Entry 3KKN (X-ray diffraction, 2.09 A resolution); this record covers chain A.

# Chain A
Name: GTPase HRas
Organism: Homo sapiens
Notes: fragment: G domain
UniProt: P01112 (RASH_HUMAN); residue numbers follow UniProt; this construct covers 1-166
Amino-acid sequence (172 residues; numbered -5 to 166; the number before each row is that of its first residue; numbers below 1 keep their minus sign (Gly-5 is residue -5)):
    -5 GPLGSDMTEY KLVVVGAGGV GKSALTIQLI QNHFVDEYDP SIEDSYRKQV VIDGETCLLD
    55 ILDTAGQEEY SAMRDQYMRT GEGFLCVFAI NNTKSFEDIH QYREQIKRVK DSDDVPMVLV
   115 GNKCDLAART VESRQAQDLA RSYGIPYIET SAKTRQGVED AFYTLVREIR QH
Unresolved in the structure: -5 to 0
Construct notes: expression tag (-5 to 0); engineered mutation Ser35 (Thr in P01112)
Curated features (UniProtKB/Swiss-Prot):
  - region: His166 (Hypervariable region)
  - motif: Tyr32 to Pro34, Ile36 to Tyr40 (Effector region)
  - binding site (GTP): Gly13 to Ala18, Ala59, Gly60, Asn116 to Asp119, Ser145 to Lys147
  - modified residue: Met1 (N-acetylmethionine), Thr2 (N-acetylthreonine), Cys118 (S-nitrosocysteine)
Ion coordination: Mg2+: Ser17 (together with GMP-PNP)
Ligand contacts: GMP-PNP: Ala11, Gly12, Gly13, Val14, Gly15, Lys16, Ser17, Ala18, Pro34, Asp57, Gly60, Asn116, Lys117, Asp119, Leu120, Ser145, Ala146, Lys147
Reported in the primary citation:
  - conformationally variable residues (loop rearrangement, side-chain flip): Phe28, Val29, Asp30, Ser35, Gly60

# Overview
Bound to chain A: GMP-PNP. From UniProt: 15 GTP-binding residues. From the paper: conformational variability
at Phe28, Val29 and Asp30 among others.
Chain A is GTPase HRas (Homo sapiens); the structure, Crystal structure of H-Ras T35S in complex with GppNHp,
was determined by X-ray diffraction (same publication as 3KKM, 3KKO, 3KKP and 3KKQ).
